PDB entry 8DO1 | electron microscopy, 3.01 A resolution | chains A and B of the 3 polymer chains in the assembly

# Chain A
Protein: Protein transport protein Sec61 subunit alpha isoform 1
Organism: Homo sapiens
Reference sequence: P61619 (S61A1_HUMAN); numbering as in UniProt (aligned over 1-476)
Sequence (476 residues; each row starts with the number of its first residue):
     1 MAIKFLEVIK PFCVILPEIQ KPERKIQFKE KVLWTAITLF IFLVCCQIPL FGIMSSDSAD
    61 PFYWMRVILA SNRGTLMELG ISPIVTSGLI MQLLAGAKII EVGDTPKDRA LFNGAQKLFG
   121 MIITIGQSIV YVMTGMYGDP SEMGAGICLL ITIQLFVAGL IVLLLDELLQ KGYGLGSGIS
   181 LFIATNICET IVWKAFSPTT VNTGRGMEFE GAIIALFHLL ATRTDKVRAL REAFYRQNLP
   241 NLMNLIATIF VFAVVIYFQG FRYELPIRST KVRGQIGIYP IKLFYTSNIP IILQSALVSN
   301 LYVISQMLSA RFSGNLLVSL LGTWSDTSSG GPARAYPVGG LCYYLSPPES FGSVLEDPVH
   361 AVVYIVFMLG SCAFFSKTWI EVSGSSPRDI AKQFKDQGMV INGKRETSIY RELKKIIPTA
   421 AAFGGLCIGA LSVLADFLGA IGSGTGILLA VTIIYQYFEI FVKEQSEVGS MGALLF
Disordered / not traced: 1-2, 326-333, 469-476
Sequence notes: conflict Tyr263 (Val in P61619), Pro387 (Ala in P61619), Arg388 (Lys in P61619), Ile390 (Val in P61619), Asp396 (Glu in P61619), Gly398 (Gln in P61619), Lys414 (Asn in P61619), Lys415 (Arg in P61619), Ile416 (Tyr in P61619); engineered mutation Glu264 (Asp in P61619), Arg268 (Lys in P61619), Thr270 (Ala in P61619), Lys271 (Arg in P61619), Val272 (Tyr in P61619), Ile276 (Tyr in P61619), Gly277 (Asn in P61619), Ile278 (Thr in P61619), Phe394 (Leu in P61619), Ile401 (Met in P61619), Asn402 (Arg in P61619), Lys404 (His in P61619), Ile409 (Met in P61619), Tyr410 (Val in P61619), Arg411 (His in P61619)
Residues lining bound ligands: Ipomoeassin F (SXF; [(1S,3R,4S,5R,6R,8R,10S,23R,24R,25R,26R)-5-acetyloxy-6-methyl-4,26-bis(oxidanyl)-17,20-bis(oxidanylidene)-10-pentyl-24-[(E)-3-phenylprop-2-enoyl]oxy-2,7,9,21,27-pentaoxatricyclo[21.3.1.03,8]heptacosan-25-yl] (E)-2-methylbut-2-enoate): Phe62, Met65, Ile68, Leu69, Leu79, Ile81, Ser82, Val85, Thr86, Gly88, Leu89, Gln92, Ile123, Gly126, Gln127, Val130, Tyr131, Ile183, Ile289, Ile292, Leu293, Ala296, Leu297, Asn300, Trp379, Leu449
UniProt features mapped onto this chain:
  - natural variant: Val67 (V67G: In ADTKD5), Val85 (V85D: In CVID15), Gln92 (Q92R: In SCN11), Thr185 (T185A: In ADTKD5), Glu381 to Phe476 (deletion: In CVID15)
  - mutagenesis: Tyr344 (Y344H: Reduces cotranslational translocation of APLN precursor/preproapelin)
What the authors report for this chain:
  - binding site for Ipomoeassin F: Gln127, Asn300
  - mutagenesis - Q127A, Q127L, N300A, N300L: decreased binding to Ipomoeassin F
  - mutagenesis - Q127L, N300L: decreased binding to ipomoeassin F
  - mutagenesis - Q127L, N300L: decreased binding to cotransin CP2
  - mutagenesis - Q127L, N300L: decreased binding to decatransin

# Chain B
Protein: Protein transport protein Sec61 subunit gamma
Organism: Homo sapiens
Reference sequence: P60059 (SC61G_HUMAN); numbering as in UniProt (aligned over 1-68)
Sequence (68 residues; numbered 1 to 68; the number before each row is that of its first residue):
     1 MDQVMQFVEP SRQFVKDSIR LVKRCTKPDR KEFQKIAMAT AIGFAIMGFI GFFVKLIHIP
    61 INNIIVGG
Disordered / not traced: 1-5, 67-68
UniProt features mapped onto this chain:
  - modified residue: Met1 (N-acetylmethionine), Ser18 (Phosphoserine)

# Interface between chain A and chain B
Pairs across the interface (61; chain A residue first):
  Leu43(A) - Ile50(B)  hydrophobic
  Leu43(A) - Gly51(B)
  Leu43(A) - Val54(B)
  Val44(A) - His58(B)
  Gln47(A) - Lys55(B)
  Gln47(A) - His58(B)
  Gln47(A) - Asn62(B)  hydrogen bond (backbone-side chain)
  Pro49(A) - Asn62(B)
  Pro49(A) - Val66(B)  hydrophobic
  Leu181(A) - Met47(B)  hydrophobic
  Ala184(A) - Met47(B)  hydrophobic
  Thr185(A) - Met47(B)
  Cys188(A) - Phe44(B)  hydrophobic
  Cys188(A) - Gly48(B)
  Glu189(A) - Gly48(B)
  Glu189(A) - Gly51(B)
  Glu189(A) - Phe52(B)
  Glu189(A) - Lys55(B)
  Ile191(A) - Phe44(B)  hydrophobic
  Val192(A) - Phe44(B)  hydrophobic
  Val192(A) - Gly48(B)
  Val192(A) - Phe52(B)  hydrophobic
  Trp193(A) - Phe52(B)  hydrophobic
  Trp193(A) - Lys55(B)
  Trp193(A) - Ile59(B)  hydrophobic
  Phe196(A) - Phe49(B)  hydrophobic
  Phe196(A) - Phe52(B)
  Pro198(A) - Leu56(B)  hydrophobic
  Ala253(A) - Phe33(B)
  Ile256(A) - Phe33(B)  hydrophobic
  Ile256(A) - Ile36(B)  hydrophobic
  Ile256(A) - Thr40(B)
  Tyr257(A) - Lys27(B)
  Tyr257(A) - Pro28(B)
  Tyr257(A) - Arg30(B)
  Tyr257(A) - Phe33(B)
  Gly260(A) - Thr26(B)
  Gly260(A) - Pro28(B)
  Phe261(A) - Thr26(B)
  Phe261(A) - Lys27(B)
  Phe261(A) - Pro28(B)
  Arg262(A) - Cys25(B)
  Arg262(A) - Thr26(B)  hydrogen bond (backbone-backbone)
  Arg262(A) - Glu32(B)  salt bridge
  Tyr263(A) - Leu21(B)  hydrophobic
  Tyr263(A) - Arg24(B)
  Glu264(A) - Thr26(B)
  Ile416(A) - Leu21(B)  hydrophobic
  Thr419(A) - Asp17(B)
  Ala420(A) - Leu21(B)  hydrophobic
  Ala422(A) - Phe14(B)  hydrophobic
  Phe423(A) - Phe14(B)
  Phe423(A) - Ser18(B)
  Phe423(A) - Val22(B)  hydrophobic
  Leu426(A) - Phe14(B)  hydrophobic
  Ile454(A) - Thr40(B)
  Ile454(A) - Phe44(B)
  Ile454(A) - Met47(B)  hydrophobic
  Tyr455(A) - Ile36(B)  hydrophobic
  Phe458(A) - Lys35(B)
  Phe458(A) - Ala39(B)  hydrophobic
Also at the interface, not in a pair above, chain A (37 interface residues in all): Phe40, Ile48, Ser197, Phe252, Leu283, Val451
Also at the interface, not in a pair above, chain B (34 interface residues in all): Ala37, Gly43, Ile65

# In short
Chain A and chain B form an interface of 37 and 34 residues respectively; the contacts include 2 hydrogen
bonds and 1 salt bridge. Polar contacts include Arg262(A)-Glu32(B), Gln47(A)-Asn62(B) and Arg262(A)-Thr26(B).
The paper reports a binding site for Ipomoeassin F at Gln127(A) and Asn300(A); Q127A, Q127L and N300A of chain
A, among others, reduce binding to Ipomoeassin F.
Here chain A is Protein transport protein Sec61 subunit alpha isoform 1 and chain B is Protein transport
protein Sec61 subunit gamma, both from Homo sapiens. Entry 8DO1 (Cryo-EM structure of the human Sec61 complex
inhibited by ipomoeassin F) was determined by electron microscopy, deposited together with 8DNV, 8DNW, 8DNX,
8DNY, 8DNZ, 8DO0, 8DO2 and 8DO3.
